Entry 4M9Z (X-ray diffraction, 3.40 A resolution); this record covers chains A and D of the 8 polymer chains in the assembly.

# Chain A (and D)
Name: Cell death protein 4
From: Caenorhabditis elegans
Notes: chain D of this document is another copy of the same molecule, construct and numbering; everything in this record applies to it too
Reference sequence: P30429 (CED4_CAEEL); numbering as in UniProt (aligned over 1-549)
Chain sequence (549 residues; numbered 1 to 549; the number before each row is that of its first residue):
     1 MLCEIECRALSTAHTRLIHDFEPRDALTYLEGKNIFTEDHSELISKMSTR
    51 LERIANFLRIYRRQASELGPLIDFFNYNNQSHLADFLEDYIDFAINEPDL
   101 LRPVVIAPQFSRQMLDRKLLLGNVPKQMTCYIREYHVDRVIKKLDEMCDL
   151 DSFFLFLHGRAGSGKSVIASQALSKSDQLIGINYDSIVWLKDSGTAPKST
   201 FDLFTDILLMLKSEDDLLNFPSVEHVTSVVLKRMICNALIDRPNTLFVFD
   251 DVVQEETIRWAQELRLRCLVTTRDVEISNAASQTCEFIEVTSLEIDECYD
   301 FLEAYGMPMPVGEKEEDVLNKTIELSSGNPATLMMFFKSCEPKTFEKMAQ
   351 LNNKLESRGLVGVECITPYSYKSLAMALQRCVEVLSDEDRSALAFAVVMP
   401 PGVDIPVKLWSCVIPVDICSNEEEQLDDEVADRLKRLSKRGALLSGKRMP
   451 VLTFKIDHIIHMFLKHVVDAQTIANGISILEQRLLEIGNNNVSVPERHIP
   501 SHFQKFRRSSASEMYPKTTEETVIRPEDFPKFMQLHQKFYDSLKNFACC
Unresolved in the structure: 418-423, 488-520 (chain D: 417-425, 492-520)
Modified residues: Mse1, Mse47, Mse114, Mse128, Mse147, Mse210, Mse234, Mse307, Mse309, Mse334, Mse335, Mse348, Mse376, Mse399, Mse449, Mse462, Mse533 (selenomethionine; parent Met); Mse514 (selenomethionine)
Bound ions: Mg2+: Ser166, Asp250 (together with ATP)
Ligand contacts: ATP (adenosine-5'-triphosphate): Mse128, Tyr131, Ile132, Arg133, Arg160, Ala161, Gly162, Ser163, Gly164, Lys165, Ser166, Val167, Gln171, Asp251, Arg273, Phe301, Tyr305, Pro330, Ala331, Mse334, Thr367, Pro368, Tyr369
UniProt features mapped onto this chain:
  - binding site (ATP): Tyr131, Gly162, Gly164, Lys165, Ser166, Val167, Arg273, Thr367, Tyr369
  - binding site (Mg(2+)): Ser166
  - mutagenesis: Gln80 to Cys549 (In n1162; reduces the number of apoptotic corpses and restores the number of male tail rays in an icd-1 RNAi background), Val230 (V230D: Loss of dimerization without affecting interaction with ced-9, loss of ced-3 activation and severe reduction in the number of cell corpses in embryos in a ced-1 mutant background ...), Arg233 (R233E: Severe reduction in the number of cell corpses in embryos in a ced-1 mutant background ...), Mse234 (M234E: Loss of dimerization without affecting interaction with ced-9, loss of ced-3 activation and severe reduction in the number of cell corpses in embryos in a ced-1 mutant background ...), Asp250 to Asp251 (Severe reduction in the number of cell corpses in embryos in a ced-1 mutant background), Ile258 (I258N: In n1948; no effect on the interaction with mac-1), Ala394 (A394W: Reduced interaction with ced-3)
From the paper describing this entry:
  - mutagenesis - A394W: abolished catalytic activity (autocatalytic processing of CED-3)
  - mutagenesis - L2F, G162E, S163F: decreased stability (proposed by the authors, not directly observed)
  - mutagenesis - A394W: unchanged catalytic activity (protease activity of the processed CED-3)

# Chain A / chain D interface
Pairs across the interface (9):
  Gln471(A) - Gln471(D)
  Ser478(A) - Cys548(D)
  Ile479(A) - Cys548(D)
  Gln482(A) - Lys544(D)
  Gln482(A) - Asn545(D)
  Gln482(A) - Cys549(D)
  Lys544(A) - Gln482(D)  hydrogen bond (backbone-side chain)
  Asn545(A) - Gln482(D)
  Cys548(A) - Gln482(D)
Other interface residues (no listed pair), chain A (8 interface residues in all): Glu481
Other interface residues (no listed pair), chain D (7 interface residues in all): Glu481

# Overview
8 residues of chain A face 7 of chain D across their interface, with 1 hydrogen bond. The hydrogen-bonded pair
is Lys544(A)-Gln482(D). Bound to chain A: ATP. From the paper: L2F, G162E and S163F of chain A reduce
stability; A394W of chain A abolishes catalytic activity (autocatalytic processing of CED-3).
Both chains are Cell death protein 4 (Caenorhabditis elegans). Entry 4M9Z (Crystal structure of CED-4 bound
CED-3 fragment) was determined by X-ray diffraction together with 4M9S, 4M9X, 4M9Y and 4M9R from the same
study.
